Entry 8XJL (electron microscopy, 2.77 A resolution); this record covers chains A and R of the 5 polymer chains in the assembly.

== Chain A ==
Protein: Engineered miniGq
Organism: synthetic construct
Amino-acid sequence (246 residues; each row starts with the number of its first residue):
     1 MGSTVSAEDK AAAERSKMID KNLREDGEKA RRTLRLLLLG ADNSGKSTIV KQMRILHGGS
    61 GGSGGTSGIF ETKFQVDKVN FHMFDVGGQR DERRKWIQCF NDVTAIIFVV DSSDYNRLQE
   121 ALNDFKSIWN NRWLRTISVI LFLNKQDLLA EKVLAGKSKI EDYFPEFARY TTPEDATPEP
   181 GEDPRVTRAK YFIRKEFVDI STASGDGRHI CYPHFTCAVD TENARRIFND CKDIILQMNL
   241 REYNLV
Disordered / not traced: 1-4, 55-67, 88-92

== Chain R ==
Protein: Fusion tag, Prostaglandin F2-alpha receptor, LgBiT
Organism: synthetic construct
UniProtKB: P43088 (PF2R_HUMAN); residues 1-327 carry their UniProt numbers (327 of 588 residues fall inside the UniProt entry; the rest is not from it)
Amino-acid sequence (588 residues; row label = number of the first residue in the row; numbers below 1 keep their minus sign (Asp-84 is residue -84)):
   -84 DYKDDDDHHH HHHHHGQPGN GSAFLLAPNG SHAPDHNVTQ QRDEGGSGQP GNGSAFLLAP
   -24 NGSHAPDHNV TQQRDEENLY FQGVDMSMNN SKQLVSPAAA LLSNTTCQTE NRLSVFFSVI
    36 FMTVGILSNS LAIAILMKAY QRFRQKSKAS FLLLASGLVI TDFFGHLING AIAVFVYASD
    96 KEWIRFDQSN VLCSIFGICM VFSGLCPLLL GSVMAIERCI GVTKPIFHST KITSKHVKMM
   156 LSGVCLFAVF IALLPILGHR DYKIQASRTW CFYNTEDIKD WEDRFYLLLF SFLGLLALGV
   216 SLLCNAITGI TLLRVKFKSQ QHRQGRSHHL EMVIQLLAIM CVSCICWSPF LVTMANIGIN
   276 GNHSLETCET TLFALRMATW NQILDPWVYI LLRKAVLKNL YKLASQCCGV HVGSSGGGGS
   336 GGGGSSGAAA VFTLEDFVGD WEQTAAYNLD QVLEQGGVSS LLQNLAVSVT PIQRIVRSGE
   396 NALKIDIHVI IPYEGLSADQ MAQIEEVFKV VYPVDDHHFK VILPYGTLVI DGVTPNMLNY
   456 FGRPYEGIAV FDGKKITVTG TLWNGNKIID ERLITPDGSM LFRVTINS
Disordered / not traced: -84 to 25, 233-241, 322-503
Disulfide bonds: Cys108-Cys186
Ligand contacts: Dinoprost (UGU; (Z)-7-[(1R,2R,3R,5S)-3,5-bis(oxidanyl)-2-[(E,3S)-3-oxidanyloct-1-enyl]cyclopentyl]hept-5-enoic acid): Leu28, Ser29, Ser33, Phe36, Met37, Gly80, His81, Asn84, Gly85, Ala88, Tyr92, Phe111, Met115, Ser118, Gly119, Thr184, Trp185, Phe187, Phe205, Trp262, Phe265, Leu287, Leu290, Arg291, Thr294, Gln297
Swiss-Prot annotation at these positions:
  - glycosylation (N-linked (GlcNAc...) asparagine): Asn4, Asn19

== Interface between chain A and chain R ==
Pairs across the interface - 46 pairs, chain A then chain R:
  Arg31(A) with Lys63(R); Ser144(R); Thr145(R); Ser149(R)
  Arg32(A) with Thr145(R)
  Leu34(A) with Ile141(R), hydrophobic; Thr145(R)
  Val79(A) with Ile141(R), hydrophobic
  Phe228(A) with Ile141(R), hydrophobic
  Lys232(A) with Pro140(R); Ile141(R)
  Ile235(A) with Pro140(R); Ile141(R), hydrophobic
  Leu236(A) with Val137(R), hydrophobic; Pro140(R)
  Gln237(A) with His244(R), hydrogen bond
  Asn239(A) with Gly136(R), hydrogen bond (side chain-backbone); Pro140(R)
  Leu240(A) with His244(R)
  Arg241(A) with Phe58(R)
  Glu242(A) with Phe58(R); Ala64(R); Ser65(R), hydrogen bond (side chain-backbone); Phe66(R), hydrogen bond (side chain-backbone); Leu67(R)
  Tyr243(A) with Phe66(R), hydrophobic; Glu132(R), hydrogen bond; Arg133(R); Gly136(R); Met247(R), hydrophobic; Gln250(R)
  Asn244(A) with His243(R), hydrogen bond (side chain-backbone); Glu246(R); Met247(R); Gln250(R), hydrogen bond; Arg308(R)
  Leu245(A) with Arg57(R); Phe58(R); Ala310(R), hydrophobic
  Val246(A) with Ile50(R); Leu51(R), hydrophobic; Ala54(R); Phe66(R), hydrophobic; Leu67(R), hydrophobic; Ile305(R), hydrophobic; Val311(R)
Other interface residues (no listed pair), chain A (21 interface residues in all): Glu28, Lys78, Cys231, Met238
Other interface residues (no listed pair), chain R (37 interface residues in all): Lys61, Ser62, His143, Lys146, Thr148, Lys150, Leu227, Val230, Ser242

== Overview ==
21 residues of chain A face 37 of chain R across their interface; the contacts include 7 hydrogen bonds. Polar
contacts include Gln237(A)-His244(R), Asn239(A)-Gly136(R) and Glu242(A)-Ser65(R). Chain R binds Dinoprost.
Chain A is Engineered miniGq and chain R is Fusion tag, Prostaglandin F2-alpha receptor, LgBiT, both from
synthetic construct; the structure, PGF2-alpha bound Prostaglandin F2-alpha receptor-Gq Protein Complex, was
determined by electron microscopy (same publication as 8XJK, 8XJM, 8XJN and 8XJO).
